7NJS - chains C and G of the 20 polymer chains in the assembly; structure by electron microscopy, 2.46 A resolution.

== Chain C ==
Name: ATP synthase subunit alpha
Source organism: Mycolicibacterium smegmatis (strain ATCC 700084 / mc(2)155)
Notes: EC 7.1.2.2
UniProt: A0R202 (ATPA_MYCS2); numbering as in UniProt (aligned over 1-548)
Sequence (548 residues; row label = number of the first residue in the row):
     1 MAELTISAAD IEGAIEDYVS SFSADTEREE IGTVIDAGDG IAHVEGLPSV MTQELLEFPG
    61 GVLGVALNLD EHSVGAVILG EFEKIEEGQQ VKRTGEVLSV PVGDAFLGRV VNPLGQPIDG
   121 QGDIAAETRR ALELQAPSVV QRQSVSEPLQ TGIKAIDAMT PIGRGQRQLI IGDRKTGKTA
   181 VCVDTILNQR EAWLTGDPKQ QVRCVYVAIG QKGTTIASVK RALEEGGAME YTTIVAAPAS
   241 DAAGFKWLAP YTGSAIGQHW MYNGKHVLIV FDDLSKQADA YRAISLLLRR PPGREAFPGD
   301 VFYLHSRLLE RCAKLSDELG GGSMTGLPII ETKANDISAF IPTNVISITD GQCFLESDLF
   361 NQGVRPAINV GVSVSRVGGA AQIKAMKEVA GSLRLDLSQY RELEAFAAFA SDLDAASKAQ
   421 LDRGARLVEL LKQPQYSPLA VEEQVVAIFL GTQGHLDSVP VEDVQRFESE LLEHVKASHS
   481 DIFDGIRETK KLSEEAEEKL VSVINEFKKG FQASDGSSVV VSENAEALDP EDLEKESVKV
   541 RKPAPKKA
Unresolved in the structure: 1-6, 23-29, 515-525, 546-548
Curated features (UniProtKB/Swiss-Prot):
  - binding site (ATP): G172 to T179
  - site: S373 (Required for activity)
Bound ions: Mg2+: T179 (together with ATP)
Residues lining bound ligands:
  - ADP (adenosine-5'-diphosphate): V374, S375, R376
  - ATP (adenosine-5'-triphosphate): D173, R174, K175, T176, G177, K178, T179, A180, E331, F360, R365, P366, Q433, P434, Q435

== Chain G ==
Name: ATP synthase gamma chain
Source organism: Mycobacterium smegmatis (strain ATCC 700084 / mc(2)155)
UniProt: A0R201 (ATPG_MYCS2); residues 1-307 here = UniProt positions 1-307
Sequence (307 residues; row label = number of the first residue in the row):
     1 MAATLRELRG RIRSAGSIKK ITKAQELIAT SRIAKAQARV EAARPYAAEI TNMLTELAGA
    61 SALDHPLLVE RKQPKRAGVL VVSSDRGLCG AYNANVLRRA EELFSLLRDE GKDPVLYVVG
   121 RKALGYFSFR QRTVVESWTG FSERPTYENA REIADTLVNA FMAGADDEGD DAGADGILGV
   181 DELHIVFTEF RSMLSQTAVA RRAAPMEVEY VGEVETGPRT LYSFEPDPET LFDALLPRYI
   241 ATRVYAALLE AAASESASRR RAMKSATDNA DDLIKALTLA ANRERQAQIT QEISEIVGGA
   301 NALAGSK
Unresolved in the structure: 1-2, 215-219, 305-307

== Chain C / chain G interface ==
Pairs across the interface (61):
  P291(C) with A302(G), hydrophobic; L303(G), hydrophobic
  P292(C) with A302(G)
  R294(C) with E295(G)
  E295(C) with E295(G)
  S338(C) with A3(G)
  E526(C) with E102(G); S105(G), hydrogen bond (backbone-side chain)
  A527(C) with E102(G); S105(G)
  L528(C) with R99(G); E102(G), hydrogen bond (backbone-backbone); L106(G); A200(G), hydrophobic
  P530(C) with L106(G), hydrophobic
  L533(C) with H184(G); A200(G)
  E534(C) with A200(G); R201(G); R202(G), hydrogen bond (backbone-backbone)
  K535(C) with R202(G); E207(G)
  E536(C) with R201(G), salt bridge; R202(G), hydrogen bond (backbone-backbone); A203(G); M206(G); E207(G); Y239(G), hydrogen bond; R243(G), salt bridge
  S537(C) with E207(G), hydrogen bond
  V538(C) with L68(G), hydrophobic; M206(G), hydrophobic; E207(G), hydrogen bond (backbone-backbone); V208(G); E209(G), hydrogen bond (backbone-backbone)
  K539(C) with T55(G); E209(G); V211(G)
  V540(C) with T55(G); G59(G); L63(G), hydrophobic; V208(G), hydrophobic; E209(G), hydrogen bond (backbone-backbone); Y210(G), hydrophobic; V211(G), hydrogen bond (backbone-backbone)
  R541(C) with N52(G), hydrogen bond; T55(G); E56(G), salt bridge; V211(G); G212(G); E213(G)
  K542(C) with G59(G), hydrogen bond (side chain-backbone); Y210(G); V211(G); G212(G)
  P543(C) with Y210(G); V211(G); G212(G); E213(G)
  A544(C) with Y210(G), hydrophobic
  P545(C) with Y210(G)
Other interface residues (no listed pair), chain C (26 interface residues in all): G293, D336, D529, D532
Other interface residues (no listed pair), chain G (39 interface residues in all): L54, A58, S61, L103, V199, V214, F232, Q291, G298, G299

== In short ==
Chain C and chain G form an interface of 26 and 39 residues respectively; the contacts include 12 hydrogen
bonds and 3 salt bridges. Polar pairs include E536(C)-R201(G), E536(C)-R243(G) and R541(C)-E56(G). Ligands of
chain C: ATP and ADP.
Chain C is ATP synthase subunit alpha (Mycolicibacterium smegmatis (strain ATCC 700084 / mc(2)155)) and chain
G is ATP synthase gamma chain (Mycobacterium smegmatis (strain ATCC 700084 / mc(2)155)); the structure,
Mycobacterium smegmatis ATP synthase state 3c, was determined by electron microscopy, deposited together with
7NJK, 7NJL, 7NJM, 7NJN, 7NJO, 7NJP and 20 further entries.
